Entry 6TIS (X-ray diffraction, 2.30 A resolution); this record covers chains B and E of the 5 polymer chains in the assembly.

# Chain B
Name: Tubulin beta-1 chain
Organism: Drosophila melanogaster
Reference sequence: Q24560 (TBB1_DROME); residue numbers follow UniProt; this construct covers 1-447
Amino-acid sequence (447 residues; numbered 1 to 447; the number before each row is that of its first residue):
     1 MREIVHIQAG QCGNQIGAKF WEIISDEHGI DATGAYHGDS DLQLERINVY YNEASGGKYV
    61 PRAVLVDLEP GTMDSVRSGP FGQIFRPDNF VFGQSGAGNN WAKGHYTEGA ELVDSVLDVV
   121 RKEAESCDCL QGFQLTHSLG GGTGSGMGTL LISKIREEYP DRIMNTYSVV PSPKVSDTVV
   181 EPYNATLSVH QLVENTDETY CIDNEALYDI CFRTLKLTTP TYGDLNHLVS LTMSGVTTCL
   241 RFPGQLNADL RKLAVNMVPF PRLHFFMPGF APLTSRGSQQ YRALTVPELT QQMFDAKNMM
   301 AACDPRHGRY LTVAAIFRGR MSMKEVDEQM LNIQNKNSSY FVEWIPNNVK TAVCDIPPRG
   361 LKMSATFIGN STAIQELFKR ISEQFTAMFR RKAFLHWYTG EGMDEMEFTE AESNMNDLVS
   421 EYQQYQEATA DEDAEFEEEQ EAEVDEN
Not modelled in the structure: 281-282, 433-447
UniProt features mapped onto this chain:
  - binding site (GTP): Gln-11, Glu-69, Ser-138, Gly-142, Thr-143, Gly-144, Asn-204, Asn-226
  - binding site (Mg(2+)): Glu-69
  - modified residue (Phosphoserine): Ser-40, Ser-339
Ligand contacts: GDP (guanosine-5'-diphosphate): Ala-9, Gly-10, Gln-11, Cys-12, Gln-15, Ile-16, Asp-67, Ser-138, Gly-140, Gly-141, Gly-142, Thr-143, Gly-144, Val-169, Pro-171, Val-175, Ser-176, Asp-177, Glu-181, Asn-204, Leu-207, Tyr-222, Leu-225, Asn-226

# Chain E
Name: Stathmin-4
Organism: Rattus norvegicus
Reference sequence: P63043 (STMN4_RAT), isoform P63043-3; residues 4-145 here correspond to UniProt positions 48-189 (UniProt number = residue number + 44)
Amino-acid sequence (143 residues; each row starts with the number of its first residue):
     3 MADMEVIELN KATSGQSWEV ILKPPSFDGV PEFNASLPRR RDPSLEEIQK KLEAAEERRK
    63 YQEAELLKHL AEKREHEREV IQKAIEENNN FIKMAKEKLA QKMESNKENR EAHLAAMLER
   123 LQEKDKHAEE VRKNKELKEE ASR
Not modelled in the structure: 3, 32-43
Construct notes: initiating methionine (3); engineered mutation Ala-4 (Ser48 in P63043), Ala-14 (Cys58 in P63043), Trp-20 (Phe64 in P63043)
UniProt features mapped onto this chain:
  - modified residue (Phosphoserine): Glu-10, Ser-46

# Chain B / chain E interface
Contacting residue pairs (21; chain B residue first):
  Tyr-106(B) / His-78(E)  hydrogen bond
  Tyr-106(B) / Glu-79(E)
  Tyr-106(B) / Val-82(E)  hydrophobic
  Tyr-106(B) / Ile-83(E)
  Leu-150(B) / Glu-79(E)
  Ser-153(B) / Leu-72(E)
  Ser-153(B) / Arg-76(E)  hydrogen bond
  Lys-154(B) / Arg-76(E)
  Glu-157(B) / Leu-69(E)
  Glu-157(B) / Leu-72(E)
  Glu-157(B) / Arg-76(E)  salt bridge
  Pro-160(B) / Glu-65(E)
  Thr-399(B) / Glu-89(E)
  Glu-401(B) / Val-82(E)
  Glu-401(B) / Ala-86(E)
  Gly-402(B) / Val-82(E)
  Gly-402(B) / Lys-85(E)
  Gly-402(B) / Ala-86(E)
  Met-403(B) / Lys-85(E)
  Asp-404(B) / Lys-85(E)  salt bridge
  Glu-407(B) / His-78(E)  salt bridge
Interface residues without a listed pair, chain B (18 interface residues in all): His-105, Ala-110, Arg-156, Asp-161, Asn-195, Gly-400
Interface residues without a listed pair, chain E (13 interface residues in all): Leu-68, Ala-73

# In short
The interface between chain B and chain E involves 18 residues on one side and 13 on the other; the contacts
include 2 hydrogen bonds and 3 salt bridges. Polar contacts include Glu-157(B)/Arg-76(E), Asp-404(B)/Lys-85(E)
and Glu-407(B)/His-78(E). Bound to chain B: GDP.
Here chain B is Tubulin beta-1 chain (Drosophila melanogaster) and chain E is Stathmin-4 (Rattus norvegicus).
Entry 6TIS (Drosophila GDP-tubulin) was determined by X-ray diffraction, deposited together with 6TIU, 6TIY
and 6TIZ.
